Entry 4WSU (X-ray diffraction, 2.70 A resolution); this record covers chains D and F of the 6 polymer chains in the assembly.

Chain D (and F):
Molecule: Hemagglutinin HA2 chain
From: Influenza A virus
Notes: chain F of this document is another copy of the same molecule, construct and numbering; everything in this record applies to it too
Sequence (181 residues; each row starts with the number of its first residue):
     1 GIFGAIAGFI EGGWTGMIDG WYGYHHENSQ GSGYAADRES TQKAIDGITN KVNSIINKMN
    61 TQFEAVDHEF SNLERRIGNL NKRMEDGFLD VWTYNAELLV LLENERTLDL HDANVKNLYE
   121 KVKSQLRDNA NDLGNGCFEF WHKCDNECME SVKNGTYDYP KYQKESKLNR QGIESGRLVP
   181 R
Disordered / not traced: 171-181
Cystine bridges: Cys144-Cys148

How chain D and chain F interact:
Residue-residue contacts (41; chain D residue first):
  Ile2(D) - Ala113(F)
  Ile2(D) - Asn117(F)  hydrogen bond (backbone-side chain)
  Phe3(D) - Phe3(F)  hydrophobic
  Phe3(D) - Asn117(F)
  Gly4(D) - Asn117(F)
  Arg76(D) - His68(F)
  Arg76(D) - Glu69(F)  hydrogen bond (side chain-backbone)
  Arg76(D) - Phe70(F)
  Arg76(D) - Glu74(F)  salt bridge
  Ile77(D) - Ile77(F)  hydrophobic
  Asn79(D) - Val66(F)
  Asn79(D) - His68(F)
  Leu80(D) - Leu80(F)  hydrophobic
  Leu80(D) - Asn81(F)
  Arg83(D) - Phe63(F)
  Arg83(D) - Glu64(F)  hydrogen bond (side chain-backbone)
  Arg83(D) - Val66(F)
  Arg83(D) - Asn81(F)  hydrogen bond
  Arg83(D) - Met84(F)
  Arg83(D) - Glu85(F)  salt bridge
  Met84(D) - Met84(F)  hydrophobic
  Met84(D) - Phe88(F)
  Gly87(D) - Phe88(F)
  Phe88(D) - Phe88(F)
  Asp90(D) - Thr61(F)
  Asp90(D) - Trp92(F)
  Val91(D) - Trp92(F)  hydrophobic
  Tyr94(D) - Lys58(F)
  Tyr94(D) - Met59(F)
  Tyr94(D) - Trp92(F)  hydrophobic
  Tyr94(D) - Asn95(F)
  Tyr94(D) - Leu99(F)
  Glu97(D) - Lys58(F)  salt bridge
  Leu98(D) - Leu99(F)  hydrophobic
  Leu101(D) - Lys58(F)
  Leu102(D) - Glu103(F)
  Leu102(D) - Arg106(F)
  Glu105(D) - Arg106(F)  salt bridge
  Lys116(D) - Glu120(F)  salt bridge
  Asn131(D) - Arg127(F)  hydrogen bond
  Leu133(D) - Arg127(F)
Interface residues without a listed pair, chain D (25 interface residues in all): Asn95, Arg106, Gly134
Interface residues without a listed pair, chain F (32 interface residues in all): Ser54, Ala65, Val91, Leu102, Leu110, Ser124

In short:
The interface between chain D and chain F involves 25 residues on one side and 32 on the other; the contacts
include 5 hydrogen bonds and 5 salt bridges. Among the polar pairs are Arg76(D)-Glu74(F), Arg83(D)-Glu85(F)
and Glu97(D)-Lys58(F).
Chain D and chain F are both Hemagglutinin HA2 chain (Influenza A virus); the structure, The crystal structure
of hemagglutinin from A/Taiwan/1/2013 in complex with 3'SLN, was determined by X-ray diffraction together with
4WST, 4WSV, 4WSW and 4WSX from the same study.
